5L52 - chains B and C of the 28 polymer chains in the assembly; structure by X-ray diffraction, 2.70 A resolution.

== Chain B ==
Molecule: Proteasome subunit alpha type-3
From: Saccharomyces cerevisiae S288c
Notes: EC 3.4.25.1
UniProtKB: P23638 (PSA3_YEAST); residues 0-257 here correspond to UniProt positions 1-258 (UniProt number = residue number + 1)
Sequence (258 residues; numbered 0 to 257; the number before each row is that of its first residue; numbering starts at 0):
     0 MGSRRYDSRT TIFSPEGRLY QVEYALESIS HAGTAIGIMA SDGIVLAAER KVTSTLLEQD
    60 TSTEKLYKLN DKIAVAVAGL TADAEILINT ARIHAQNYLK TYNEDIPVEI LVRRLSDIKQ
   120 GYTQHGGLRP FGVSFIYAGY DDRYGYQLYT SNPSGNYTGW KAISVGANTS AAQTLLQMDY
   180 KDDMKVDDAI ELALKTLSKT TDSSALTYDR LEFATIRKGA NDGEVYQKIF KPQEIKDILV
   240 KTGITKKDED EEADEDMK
Not modelled in the structure: 0, 245-257
Curated features (UniProtKB/Swiss-Prot):
  - cross-link (Glycyl lysine isopeptide (Lys-Gly)): Lys99 (interchain with G-Cter in ubiquitin), Lys198 (interchain with G-Cter in ubiquitin), Lys230 (interchain with G-Cter in ubiquitin)

== Chain C ==
Molecule: Proteasome subunit alpha type-4
From: Saccharomyces cerevisiae S288c
Notes: EC 3.4.25.1
UniProtKB: P40303 (PSA4_YEAST); residues -1 to 252 here correspond to UniProt positions 1-254 (UniProt number = residue number + 2)
Sequence (254 residues; row label = number of the first residue in the row; numbers below 1 keep their minus sign (Met-1 is residue -1)):
    -1 MSGYDRALSI FSPDGHIFQV EYALEAVKRG TCAVGVKGKN CVVLGCERRS TLKLQDTRIT
    59 PSKVSKIDSH VVLSFSGLNA DSRILIEKAR VEAQSHRLTL EDPVTVEYLT RYVAGVQQRY
   119 TQSGGVRPFG VSTLIAGFDP RDDEPKLYQT EPSGIYSSWS AQTIGRNSKT VREFLEKNYD
   179 RKEPPATVEE CVKLTVRSLL EVVQTGAKNI EITVVKPDSD IVALSSEEIN QYVTQIEQEK
   239 QEQQEQDKKK KSNH
Not modelled in the structure: -1 to 0, 241-252
Curated features (UniProtKB/Swiss-Prot):
  - modified residue: Thr58 (Phosphothreonine)

== Interface between chain B and chain C ==
Contacting residue pairs (71; chain B residue first):
  Arg3(B) with Arg4(C)
  Asp6(B) with Tyr2(C), hydrogen bond; Arg4(C), salt bridge
  Arg8(B) with Arg4(C)
  Thr10(B) with Leu6(C); Arg125(C)
  Ile11(B) with Leu6(C), hydrophobic; Gln17(C)
  Phe12(B) with Gln17(C), hydrogen bond (backbone-side chain); Tyr20(C), hydrophobic; Ala21(C), hydrophobic; Leu76(C), hydrophobic; Arg125(C); Pro126(C); Gly128(C)
  Ser13(B) with Tyr20(C)
  Pro14(B) with Tyr20(C), hydrophobic; Glu23(C)
  Glu15(B) with Glu23(C); Arg27(C), hydrogen bond (backbone-side chain)
  Gly16(B) with Tyr20(C); Glu23(C); Ala24(C); Arg27(C)
  Arg17(B) with Arg27(C)
  Leu18(B) with Arg125(C)
  Met38(B) with Asp54(C)
  Arg112(B) with Arg81(C)
  Ser115(B) with Arg81(C), hydrogen bond (backbone-side chain)
  Asp116(B) with Arg81(C), salt bridge
  Gln119(B) with Ala78(C); Asp79(C); Ile82(C)
  Thr122(B) with Arg125(C), hydrogen bond (backbone-side chain)
  Gln123(B) with Tyr118(C); Gly123(C); Val124(C); Arg125(C), hydrogen bond (backbone-backbone); Phe127(C)
  His124(B) with Gly123(C); Val124(C)
  Gly125(B) with Tyr2(C); Gly123(C)
  Gly126(B) with Tyr2(C)
  Tyr143(B) with Arg56(C), hydrogen bond (backbone-side chain); Ile57(C), hydrophobic
  Tyr145(B) with Arg56(C), hydrogen bond (backbone-side chain)
  Gln146(B) with Ile57(C)
  Leu147(B) with Ile57(C)
  Tyr148(B) with Ile57(C)
  Ser153(B) with Ala78(C)
  Gly154(B) with Ala78(C); Arg81(C), hydrogen bond (backbone-side chain)
  Asn155(B) with Asn77(C); Ala78(C)
  Tyr156(B) with Pro59(C), hydrophobic; Arg81(C)
  Gly158(B) with Gln53(C); Asp54(C), hydrogen bond (backbone-backbone); Ile57(C); Thr58(C), hydrogen bond (backbone-side chain)
  Trp159(B) with Lys51(C); Leu52(C); Gln53(C); Asp54(C)
  Lys160(B) with Leu52(C), hydrogen bond (backbone-backbone); Gln53(C)
  Ala161(B) with Leu52(C)
  Leu175(B) with Leu52(C)
  Gln176(B) with Lys51(C); Leu52(C)
Other interface residues (no listed pair), chain B (41 interface residues in all): Glu108, Thr157, Gln172, Tyr179
Other interface residues (no listed pair), chain C (31 interface residues in all): Leu50

== Overview ==
41 residues of chain B face 31 of chain C across their interface, with 12 hydrogen bonds and 2 salt bridges.
Among the polar pairs are Asp6(B)-Arg4(C), Asp116(B)-Arg81(C) and Asp6(B)-Tyr2(C).
Chain B is Proteasome subunit alpha type-3 and chain C is Proteasome subunit alpha type-4, both from
Saccharomyces cerevisiae S288c; the structure, Yeast 20S proteasome in complex with epoxyketone inhibitor 14,
was determined by X-ray diffraction, deposited together with 5L54, 5L55, 5L5A, 5L5B, 5L5D, 5L5E and 30 further
entries.
